8BMP - chains A and B of the 4 polymer chains in the assembly; structure by electron microscopy, 3.20 A resolution.

# Chain A
Protein: Energy-coupling factor transporter ATP-binding protein EcfA1
From: Lactobacillus delbrueckii subsp. bulgaricus ATCC 11842
Notes: EC 7.-.-.-
Reference sequence: Q1GBJ0 (ECFA1_LACDA); residue numbers follow UniProt; this construct covers 2-282
Sequence (300 residues; numbered -17 to 282; the number before each row is that of its first residue; numbers below 1 keep their minus sign (Met-17 is residue -17)):
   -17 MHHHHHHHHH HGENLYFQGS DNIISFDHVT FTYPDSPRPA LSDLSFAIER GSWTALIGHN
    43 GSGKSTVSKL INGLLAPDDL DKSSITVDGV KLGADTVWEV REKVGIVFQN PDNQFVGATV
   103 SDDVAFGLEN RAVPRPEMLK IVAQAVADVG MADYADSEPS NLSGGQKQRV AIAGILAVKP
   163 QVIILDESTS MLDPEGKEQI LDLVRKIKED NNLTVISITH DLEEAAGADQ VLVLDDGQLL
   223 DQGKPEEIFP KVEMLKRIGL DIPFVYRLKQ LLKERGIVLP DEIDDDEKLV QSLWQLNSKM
Disordered / not traced: -17 to 0, 14-16, 282
Differences from the reference sequence: initiating methionine (-17); expression tag (-16 to 1)
Curated features (UniProtKB/Swiss-Prot):
  - binding site (ATP): Gly40 to Ser47
Small-molecule neighbours: ATP (adenosine-5'-triphosphate): Phe13, Arg20, Ala22, His41, Asn42, Gly43, Ser44, Gly45, Lys46, Ser47, Thr48, Gln91, Asp168, Glu169
What the authors report for this chain:
  - binding site for ATP: Phe13
  - mutagenesis - E169Q: decreased growth in response to cobalamin
  - mutagenesis - E169Q: abolished catalytic activity
  - catalytic residues: Glu169

# Chain B
Protein: Energy-coupling factor transporter ATP-binding protein EcfA2
From: Lactobacillus delbrueckii subsp. bulgaricus ATCC 11842
Notes: EC 3.6.3.-
Reference sequence: Q1GBI9 (ECFA2_LACDA); residue numbers follow UniProt; this construct covers 1-287
Sequence (287 residues; numbered 1 to 287; the number before each row is that of its first residue):
     1 MAIKFENVSY VYSPGSPLEA IGLDQLNFSL EEGKFIALVG HTGSGKSTLM QHFNALLKPT
    61 SGKIEIAGYT ITPETGNKGL KDLRRKVSLA FQFSEAQLFE NTVLKDVEYG PRNFGFSEDE
   121 AREAALKWLK KVGLKDDLIE HSPFDLSGGQ MRRVALAGVL AYEPEIICLD EPAAGLDPMG
   181 RLEMMQLFKD YQAAGHTVIL VTHNMDDVAD YADDVLALEH GRLIKHASPK EVFKDSEWLQ
   241 KHHLAEPRSA RFAAKLEAAG LKLPGQPLTM PELADAIKQS LKGGEHE
Disordered / not traced: 1, 283-287
Curated features (UniProtKB/Swiss-Prot):
  - binding site (ATP): Gly40 to Ser47
Small-molecule neighbours:
  - ADP (adenosine-5'-diphosphate): Tyr12, Ala20, Gly22, His41, Thr42, Gly43, Ser44, Gly45, Lys46, Ser47, Thr48
  - Mg2+ (MG): Ser47, Gln92, Asp170

# How chain A and chain B interact
Pairs across the interface (32; chain A residue first):
  His41(A) - Asp177(B)  salt bridge
  Asn42(A) - Gly175(B)
  Asn42(A) - Asp177(B)
  Met173(A) - Phe93(B)  hydrophobic
  Asp175(A) - Thr42(B)
  His202(A) - Asp177(B)  salt bridge
  His202(A) - Pro178(B)
  Asp243(A) - Pro178(B)
  Phe246(A) - Arg248(B)
  Phe246(A) - Phe252(B)  hydrophobic
  Phe246(A) - Met270(B)  hydrophobic
  Arg249(A) - Met270(B)
  Leu250(A) - Phe252(B)  hydrophobic
  Leu250(A) - Leu273(B)  hydrophobic
  Leu253(A) - Met270(B)  hydrophobic
  Leu254(A) - Ile277(B)  hydrophobic
  Arg257(A) - Pro271(B)
  Arg257(A) - Ala274(B)
  Arg257(A) - Asp275(B)  salt bridge
  Arg257(A) - Lys278(B)  hydrogen bond (backbone-side chain)
  Ile259(A) - Lys278(B)
  Ile259(A) - Leu281(B)  hydrophobic
  Asp268(A) - Arg248(B)  salt bridge
  Asp268(A) - Lys255(B)
  Leu271(A) - Phe252(B)  hydrophobic
  Val272(A) - Phe252(B)  hydrophobic
  Leu275(A) - Ile277(B)  hydrophobic
  Trp276(A) - Ala259(B)
  Trp276(A) - Gly260(B)
  Trp276(A) - Leu261(B)
  Asn279(A) - Leu261(B)
  Asn279(A) - Ser280(B)
Also at the interface, not in a pair above, chain A (24 interface residues in all): Pro176, Glu177, Glu205, Gly241, Leu242
Also at the interface, not in a pair above, chain B (24 interface residues in all): His41, His203, Ser249, Leu256

# Overview
The chain A/chain B interface involves 24 residues from each chain, with 1 hydrogen bond and 4 salt bridges.
Among the polar pairs are His41(A)-Asp177(B), His202(A)-Asp177(B) and Arg257(A)-Asp275(B). Ligands of chain A:
ATP. Bound to chain B: ADP and Mg2+. From the paper: the catalytic residue Glu169(A); E169Q of chain A reduces
growth in response to cobalamin.
Chain A is Energy-coupling factor transporter ATP-binding protein EcfA1 and chain B is Energy-coupling factor
transporter ATP-binding protein EcfA2, both from Lactobacillus delbrueckii subsp. bulgaricus ATCC 11842; the
structure, Cryo-EM structure of the folate-specific ECF transporter complex in MSP2N2 lipid nanodiscs bound to
ATP and ..., was determined by electron microscopy together with 8BMQ, 8BMR and 8BMS from the same study.
